7A4F - chains AH and AI of the 120 polymer chains in the assembly; structure by electron microscopy, 3.50 A resolution.

== Chain AH (and AI) ==
Name: Antitermination protein N, 6,7-dimethyl-8-ribityllumazine synthase
From: Escherichia virus lambda
Notes: EC 2.5.1.78; chain AI of this document is another copy of the same molecule, construct and numbering; everything in this record applies to it too
UniProt: chimeric construct of P03045, O66529: residues 7-23 from P03045 (REGN_LAMBD) positions 6-22 (UniProt number = residue number - 1); residues 32-101 from O66529 positions 85-154 (UniProt number = residue number + 53); residues 114-197 from O66529 positions 1-84 (UniProt number = residue number - 113)
Chain sequence (197 residues; numbered 1 to 197; the number before each row is that of its first residue):
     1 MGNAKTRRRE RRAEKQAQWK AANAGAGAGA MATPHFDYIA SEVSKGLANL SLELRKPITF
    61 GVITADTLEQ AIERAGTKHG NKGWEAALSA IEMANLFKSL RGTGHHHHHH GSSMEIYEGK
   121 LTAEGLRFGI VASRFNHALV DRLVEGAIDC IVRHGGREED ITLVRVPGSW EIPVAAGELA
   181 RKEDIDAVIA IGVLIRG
Unresolved in the structure: 1-31, 103-112, 197 (chain AI: 1-31, 103-111, 197)
Sequence notes: cloning artifact (1-6); linker (24-31, 102-113); engineered mutation Glu-115 (Gln2 in O66529)
UniProt features mapped onto this chain:
  - active site: His-35 (Proton donor)
  - binding site ((2S)-2-hydroxy-3-oxobutyl phosphate): Ala-32, Thr-33, Arg-74
  - binding site (5-amino-6-(D-ribitylamino)uracil): Phe-60, Lys-82, Phe-135, Asn-136, Ser-169 to Glu-171, Val-193 to Ile-195

== Interface between chain AH and chain AI ==
Contacting residue pairs - 49 pairs, chain AH then chain AI:
  Phe-36(AH) with Pro-34(AI), hydrophobic; Tyr-38(AI)
  Asp-37(AH) with Tyr-38(AI)
  Ala-40(AH) with Tyr-38(AI), hydrophobic
  Ser-44(AH) with Glu-42(AI); Trp-170(AI)
  Lys-45(AH) with Glu-42(AI), hydrogen bond (backbone-side chain)
  Ala-48(AH) with Glu-42(AI); Trp-170(AI), hydrophobic
  Leu-52(AH) with Gly-46(AI); Pro-173(AI), hydrophobic; Val-174(AI)
  Arg-55(AH) with Glu-178(AI), salt bridge; Arg-181(AI)
  Ile-58(AH) with Trp-170(AI), hydrogen bond (backbone-side chain)
  Thr-59(AH) with Glu-171(AI)
  Phe-60(AH) with Trp-170(AI)
  Thr-64(AH) with Thr-33(AI), hydrogen bond (backbone-side chain); His-35(AI)
  Asp-66(AH) with Ala-32(AI); Pro-34(AI)
  Lys-82(AH) with His-35(AI)
  Ser-89(AH) with Pro-167(AI); Glu-171(AI)
  Glu-92(AH) with Val-166(AI); Pro-167(AI)
  Met-93(AH) with Pro-167(AI); Glu-171(AI); Val-174(AI), hydrophobic
  Leu-96(AH) with Val-164(AI), hydrophobic; Arg-165(AI)
  Phe-97(AH) with Val-174(AI), hydrophobic; Glu-178(AI)
  Leu-100(AH) with Lys-182(AI)
  Arg-101(AH) with Glu-178(AI), salt bridge
  Ser-113(AH) with Glu-158(AI); Glu-159(AI)
  Met-114(AH) with Ile-148(AI), hydrophobic; Glu-158(AI); Ile-161(AI)
  Glu-115(AH) with Ile-161(AI); Thr-162(AI); Leu-163(AI), hydrogen bond (backbone-backbone)
  Ile-116(AH) with Leu-163(AI)
  Tyr-117(AH) with Thr-162(AI); Leu-163(AI), hydrogen bond (backbone-backbone); Val-164(AI); Arg-165(AI), hydrogen bond (backbone-backbone)
  Glu-118(AH) with Arg-134(AI), salt bridge
Also at the interface, not in a pair above, chain AH (31 interface residues in all): Ser-41, Leu-47, Asn-49, Lys-56
Also at the interface, not in a pair above, chain AI (27 interface residues in all): Ile-39, Leu-50

== Overview ==
Chain AH and chain AI form an interface of 31 and 27 residues respectively, with 6 hydrogen bonds and 3 salt
bridges. Among the polar pairs are Arg-55(AH)/Glu-178(AI), Arg-101(AH)/Glu-178(AI) and
Glu-118(AH)/Arg-134(AI).
Chain AH and chain AI are both Antitermination protein N, 6,7-dimethyl-8-ribityllumazine synthase (Escherichia
virus lambda); the structure, Aquifex aeolicus lumazine synthase-derived nucleocapsid variant NC-1 (120-mer),
was determined by electron microscopy, deposited together with 7A4G, 7A4H, 7A4I and 7A4J.
